Entry 7RYE (electron microscopy, 3.90 A resolution); this record covers chains S and W of the 24 polymer chains in the assembly.

== Chain S (and W) ==
Protein: Protein PrgI
Organism: Salmonella enterica subsp. enterica serovar Typhimurium
Notes: chain W of this document is another copy of the same molecule, construct and numbering; everything in this record applies to it too
UniProtKB: P41784 (PRGI_SALTY); residue numbers follow UniProt; this construct covers 1-80
Amino-acid sequence (80 residues; each row starts with the number of its first residue):
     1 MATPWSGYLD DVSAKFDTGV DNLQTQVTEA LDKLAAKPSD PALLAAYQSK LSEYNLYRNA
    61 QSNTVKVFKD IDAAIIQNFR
Disordered / not traced: 1-2 (chain W: 1-3)
UniProt features mapped onto this chain:
  - mutagenesis: T3 (T3A: Can only secrete early substrates such as InvJ/ScpT, PrgJ/SctI and PrgI/SctF. Can polymerize into filaments in vitro and in vivo, but the stability of the filaments is compromised), W5 (W5A: Abrogates host cell invasion and effector secretion; when associated with A-8. Can secrete effector proteins; when associated with A-20), Y8 (Y8A: Decreases invasiveness. Abrogates host cell invasion and effector secretion; when associated with A-5), L9 (L9A: Can only secrete early substrates such as InvJ/ScpT, PrgJ/SctI and PrgI/SctF. Can polymerize into filaments in vitro, but not in vivo. Cannot enter cultured epithelial cells), D10 (D10A: Exhibits constitutive secretion of substrates. Retains the ability to display SipD/SctA at the tip of the needle filament), D11 (D11A: Exhibits constitutive secretion of substrates. Retains the ability to display SipD/SctA at the tip of the needle filament), F16 (F16A: Can only secrete early substrates such as InvJ/ScpT, PrgJ/SctI and PrgI/SctF. Can polymerize into filaments in vitro, but not in vivo. Cannot enter cultured epithelial cells), V20 (V20A: Can secrete effector proteins; when associated with A-5. Exhibits constitutive secretion of substrates. Retains the ability to display SipD/SctA at the tip of the needle filament), Q26 (Q26A: Non-invasive phenotype; Q26E: Has wild-type invasiveness), L31 (L31A: Exhibits constitutive secretion of substrates. Does not display SipD/SctA at the tip of the needle filament. Is non-invasive. Can polymerize into filaments in vitro), S49 (S49A: Exhibits constitutive secretion of substrates. Retains the ability to display SipD/SctA at the tip of the needle filament), K50 (K50D: Non-invasive phenotype; K50L: Has wild-type invasiveness), 16 further mutagenesis entries in UniProt

== Interface between chain S and chain W ==
Pairs across the interface - 13 pairs, chain S then chain W:
  K37(S) - G7(W)
  K37(S) - Y8(W)
  S39(S) - L9(W)
  S39(S) - D72(W)
  D40(S) - Y8(W)
  P41(S) - I71(W)  hydrophobic
  L44(S) - D72(W)
  L44(S) - I75(W)  hydrophobic
  L44(S) - I76(W)  hydrophobic
  Y47(S) - F79(W)  hydrophobic
  Q48(S) - I75(W)
  Q48(S) - N78(W)
  Q48(S) - F79(W)
Also at the interface, not in a pair above, chain S (11 interface residues in all): L34, A36, P38, A45
Also at the interface, not in a pair above, chain W (11 interface residues in all): W5, F68

== Overview ==
Chain S and chain W each contribute 11 residues to their interface. From UniProt: 27 mutagenesis sites on
chain S.
Chain S and chain W are both Protein PrgI (Salmonella enterica subsp. enterica serovar Typhimurium); the
structure, Cryo-EM structure of the needle filament-tip complex of the Salmonella type III secretion
injectisome, was determined by electron microscopy.
